Entry 3J0D (electron microscopy, 11.10 A resolution (very low resolution: no residue pairs are listed; an interface is given only as per-side residue counts)); this record covers chains h and I of the 11 polymer chains in the assembly.

[Chain h]
Molecule: ribosomal 16S RNA
Organism: Escherichia coli
Notes: fragment: helix 44 strand 2
Sequence (19 nucleotides; each row starts with the number of its first residue):
  1479 CAUGACUGGGGUGAAGUCG

[Chain I]
Name: 30S ribosomal protein S12
Organism: Escherichia coli
UniProt: P0A7S3 (RS12_ECOLI); residues 1-123 here correspond to UniProt positions 2-124 (UniProt number = residue number + 1)
Amino-acid sequence (123 residues; numbered 1 to 123; the number before each row is that of its first residue):
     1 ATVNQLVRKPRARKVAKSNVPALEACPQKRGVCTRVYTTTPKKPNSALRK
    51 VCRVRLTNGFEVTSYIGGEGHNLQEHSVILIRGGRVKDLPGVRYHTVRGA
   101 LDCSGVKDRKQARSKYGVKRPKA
Swiss-Prot annotation at these positions:
  - modified residue: Asp88 (3-methylthioaspartic acid), Lys107 (N6-acetyllysine)

[How chain h and chain I interact]
At this resolution (11 A) residue pairs are not listed: 4 residues of chain h and 10 of chain I lie at the interface.

[Summary]
4 residues of chain h face 10 of chain I across their interface.
Chain h is ribosomal 16S RNA and chain I is 30S ribosomal protein S12, both from Escherichia coli; the
structure, Models for the T. thermophilus ribosome recycling factor bound to the E. coli post-termination
complex, was determined by electron microscopy together with 3J0E from the same study.
